Entry 3WLB (X-ray diffraction, 2.00 A resolution); this record covers chains A and B of the 3 polymer chains in the assembly.

# Chain A
Name: HLA class I histocompatibility antigen, A-24 alpha chain
Organism: Homo sapiens
Reference sequence: P05534 (1A24_HUMAN); residues 1-274 here correspond to UniProt positions 25-298 (UniProt number = residue number + 24)
Amino-acid sequence (275 residues; numbered 0 to 274; the number before each row is that of its first residue; numbering starts at 0):
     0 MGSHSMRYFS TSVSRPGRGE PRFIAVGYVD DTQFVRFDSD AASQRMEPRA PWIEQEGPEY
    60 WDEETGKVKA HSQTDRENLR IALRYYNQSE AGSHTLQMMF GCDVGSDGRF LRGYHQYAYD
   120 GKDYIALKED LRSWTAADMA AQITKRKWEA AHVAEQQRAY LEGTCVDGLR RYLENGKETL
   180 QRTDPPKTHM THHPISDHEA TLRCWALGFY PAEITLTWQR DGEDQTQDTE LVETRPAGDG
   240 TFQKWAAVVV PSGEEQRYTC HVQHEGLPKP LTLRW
Not modelled in the structure: 0
Differences from the reference sequence: expression tag (0)
Disulfide bonds: Cys101-Cys164, Cys203-Cys259

# Chain B
Name: Beta-2-microglobulin
Organism: Homo sapiens
Reference sequence: P61769 (B2MG_HUMAN); residues 1-99 here correspond to UniProt positions 21-119 (UniProt number = residue number + 20)
Amino-acid sequence (100 residues; numbered 0 to 99; the number before each row is that of its first residue; numbering starts at 0):
     0 MIQRTPKIQV YSRHPAENGK SNFLNCYVSG FHPSDIEVDL LKNGERIEKV EHSDLSFSKD
    60 WSFYLLYYTE FTPTEKDEYA CRVNHVTLSQ PKIVKWDRDM
Differences from the reference sequence: expression tag (0)
Disulfide bonds: Cys25-Cys80
Swiss-Prot annotation at these positions:
  - modified residue: Gln2 (Pyrrolidone carboxylic acid)
  - glycosylation: Ile1 (N-linked (Glc) (glycation) isoleucine), Lys19 (N-linked (Glc) (glycation) lysine), Lys41 (N-linked (Glc) (glycation) lysine), Lys48 (N-linked (Glc) (glycation) lysine), Lys58 (N-linked (Glc) (glycation) lysine), Lys91 (N-linked (Glc) (glycation) lysine), Lys94 (N-linked (Glc) (glycation) lysine)

# Chain A / chain B interface
Pairs across the interface (56; chain A residue first):
  Phe8(A) - Ser55(B)
  Phe8(A) - Phe56(B)  hydrophobic
  Ser9(A) - Phe56(B)
  Thr10(A) - Leu54(B)
  Thr10(A) - Phe56(B)
  Thr10(A) - Phe62(B)
  Val12(A) - Ser33(B)
  Val25(A) - Asp53(B)
  Val25(A) - Leu54(B)
  Val25(A) - Ser55(B)
  Tyr27(A) - Ser55(B)
  Tyr27(A) - Tyr63(B)  hydrogen bond
  Gln32(A) - Asp53(B)  hydrogen bond
  Arg35(A) - Asp53(B)  salt bridge
  Arg48(A) - Asp53(B)  salt bridge
  Ser92(A) - Met0(B)
  His93(A) - Met0(B)
  Gln96(A) - His31(B)
  Gln96(A) - Phe56(B)
  Gln96(A) - Trp60(B)  hydrogen bond (side chain-backbone)
  Gln96(A) - Phe62(B)
  Met97(A) - Phe56(B)
  Gln115(A) - Trp60(B)
  Tyr116(A) - Trp60(B)
  Ala117(A) - Trp60(B)  hydrophobic
  Asp119(A) - Met0(B)
  Asp119(A) - Ile1(B)
  Asp119(A) - His31(B)
  Gly120(A) - His31(B)
  Asp122(A) - Trp60(B)  hydrogen bond
  His192(A) - Asp98(B)
  Arg202(A) - Asp98(B)  hydrogen bond (side chain-backbone)
  Arg202(A) - Met99(B)  hydrogen bond (side chain-backbone)
  Trp204(A) - Asp98(B)
  Trp204(A) - Met99(B)  hydrophobic
  Val231(A) - Gln8(B)
  Glu232(A) - Lys6(B)
  Glu232(A) - Gln8(B)  hydrogen bond (backbone-side chain)
  Glu232(A) - Ser28(B)  hydrogen bond
  Thr233(A) - Tyr26(B)
  Arg234(A) - Gln8(B)  hydrogen bond
  Arg234(A) - Tyr10(B)
  Arg234(A) - Tyr26(B)
  Arg234(A) - Met99(B)  hydrogen bond
  Pro235(A) - Tyr10(B)  hydrogen bond (backbone-side chain)
  Pro235(A) - Asn24(B)
  Pro235(A) - Tyr26(B)
  Ala236(A) - Arg12(B)  hydrogen bond (backbone-side chain)
  Ala236(A) - Asn24(B)  hydrogen bond (backbone-side chain)
  Gly237(A) - Arg12(B)  hydrogen bond (backbone-side chain)
  Gly237(A) - Leu65(B)
  Asp238(A) - Arg12(B)
  Gln242(A) - Tyr10(B)
  Gln242(A) - Ser11(B)
  Gln242(A) - Arg12(B)
  Trp244(A) - Met99(B)
Interface residues without a listed pair, chain A (37 interface residues in all): Ile23, Thr94, Met98, Lys121, Leu206
Interface residues without a listed pair, chain B (25 interface residues in all): His13, Pro14, Asp59

# Summary
37 residues of chain A and 25 residues of chain B are in contact; the contacts include 14 hydrogen bonds and 2
salt bridges. Polar pairs include Arg35(A)-Asp53(B), Arg48(A)-Asp53(B) and Tyr27(A)-Tyr63(B).
Here chain A is HLA class I histocompatibility antigen, A-24 alpha chain and chain B is Beta-2-microglobulin,
both from Homo sapiens. Entry 3WLB (HLA-A24 in complex with HIV-1 Nef126-10(8T10F)) was determined by X-ray
diffraction together with 3WL9 from the same study.
